Entry 7NYW (electron microscopy, 3.10 A resolution); this record covers chains I and K of the 14 polymer chains in the assembly.

# Chain I
Name: Macrodomain Ter protein
Organism: Photorhabdus thracensis
UniProt: A0A0F7LUV5 (A0A0F7LUV5_9GAMM); numbering as in UniProt (aligned over 1-151)
Amino-acid sequence (151 residues; row label = number of the first residue in the row):
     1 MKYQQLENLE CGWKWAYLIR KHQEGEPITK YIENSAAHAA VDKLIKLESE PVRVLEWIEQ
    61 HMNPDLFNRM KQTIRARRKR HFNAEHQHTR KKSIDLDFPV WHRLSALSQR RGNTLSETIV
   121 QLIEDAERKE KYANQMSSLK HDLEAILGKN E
Unresolved in the structure: 135-151

# Chain K
Molecule: matS2 DNA 80 b, oligo FBA769
Sequence (80 nucleotides; row label = number of the first residue in the row):
     1 CTCGCCTGTA AAGTAGGCAT TAGTTGTTCG TAGTGCTCGT CTGGCTCTGG ATTACCCGCC
    61 ACTGTTACAT TGTAACGGCA
Unresolved in the structure: 1-58

# How chain I and chain K interact
Contacting residue pairs (24):
  Tyr17(I) - DG72(K)  phosphate contact
  Tyr17(I) - DT73(K)  hydrogen bond to the phosphate
  Arg20(I) - DG72(K)  salt bridge to the phosphate
  Lys21(I) - DT73(K)  phosphate contact
  Arg69(I) - DT73(K)  salt bridge to the phosphate
  Arg69(I) - DA74(K)  phosphate contact
  Gln72(I) - DT73(K)  sugar contact
  Gln72(I) - DA74(K)  hydrogen bond to the phosphate
  Thr73(I) - DG72(K)  sugar contact
  Thr73(I) - DT73(K)  hydrogen bond to the phosphate
  Arg75(I) - DA75(K)  base contact
  Ala76(I) - DT73(K)  base contact
  Arg77(I) - DT71(K)  salt bridge to the phosphate
  Arg77(I) - DG72(K)  salt bridge to the phosphate
  Arg80(I) - DT71(K)  base contact
  Arg80(I) - DG72(K)  hydrogen bond to the base
  Arg80(I) - DT73(K)  base contact
  Lys91(I) - DA69(K)  phosphate contact
  Lys92(I) - DC68(K)  hydrogen bond to the phosphate
  Lys92(I) - DA69(K)  salt bridge to the phosphate
  Ser93(I) - DC68(K)  sugar contact
  Ser93(I) - DA69(K)  hydrogen bond to the base
  Ile94(I) - DC68(K)  phosphate contact
  Asp95(I) - DC68(K)  hydrogen bond to the base
Interface residues without a listed pair, chain I (17 interface residues in all): Asn68, Asp97
Interface residues without a listed pair, chain K (10 interface residues in all): DT66, DA67, DT70

# Summary
Chain I and chain K form an interface of 17 and 10 residues respectively; the contacts include 7 hydrogen
bonds and 5 salt bridges. Polar contacts include Arg80(I)-DG72(K), Ser93(I)-DA69(K) and Asp95(I)-DC68(K).
Here chain I is Macrodomain Ter protein (Photorhabdus thracensis) and chain K is matS2 DNA 80 b, oligo FBA769.
Entry 7NYW (Cryo-EM structure of the MukBEF-MatP-DNA head module) was determined by electron microscopy
together with 7NYX, 7NYY, 7NYZ, 7NZ0, 7NZ2, 7NZ3 and 7NZ4 from the same study.
